Entry 9C9M (electron microscopy, 2.01 A resolution); this record covers chains D and E of the 12 polymer chains in the assembly.

# Chain D
Molecule: Integrase
Source organism: Human immunodeficiency virus 1
Notes: EC 2.7.7.-, 3.1.-.-
UniProtKB: P12497 (POL_HV1N5); residues 185-288 here correspond to UniProt positions 1332-1435 (UniProt number = residue number + 1147)
Chain sequence (106 residues; numbered 183 to 288; the number before each row is that of its first residue):
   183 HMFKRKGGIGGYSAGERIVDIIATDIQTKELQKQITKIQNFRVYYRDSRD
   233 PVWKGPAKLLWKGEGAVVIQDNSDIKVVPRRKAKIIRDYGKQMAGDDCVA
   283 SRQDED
Unresolved in the structure: 183-221, 269-288
Construct notes: expression tag (183-184)

# Chain E
Molecule: viral DNA
Sequence (27 nucleotides; row label = number of the first residue in the row):
    15 ACTGCTAGAGATTTTCCCGCCCACGCT
Unresolved in the structure: 34-41

# How chain D and chain E interact
Pairs across the interface (10):
  Trp-243(D) / DA15(E)  base contact
  Trp-243(D) / DC16(E)  base contact
  Gly-245(D) / DC16(E)  base contact
  Glu-246(D) / DC16(E)  hydrogen bond to the base
  Glu-246(D) / DT17(E)  hydrogen bond to the base
  Gly-247(D) / DC16(E)  hydrogen bond to the base
  Gly-247(D) / DT17(E)  hydrogen bond to the base
  Ala-248(D) / DC16(E)  hydrogen bond to the base
  Val-250(D) / DA15(E)  sugar contact
  Arg-263(D) / DG18(E)  salt bridge to the phosphate
Interface residues without a listed pair, chain D (11 interface residues in all): Leu-242, Ile-257, Val-259, Pro-261

# Summary
The interface between chain D and chain E involves 11 residues on one side and 4 on the other; the contacts
include 5 hydrogen bonds and 1 salt bridge. Polar contacts include Glu-246(D)/DC16(E), Glu-246(D)/DT17(E) and
Gly-247(D)/DC16(E).
Here chain D is Integrase (Human immunodeficiency virus 1) and chain E is viral DNA. Entry 9C9M (HIV-1
intasome core bound with DTG) was determined by electron microscopy.
